PDB entry 8Q2N | electron microscopy, 2.98 A resolution | chains D and I of the 10 polymer chains in the assembly

# Chain D
Protein: CRISPR-associated endoribonuclease Cas2
From: Streptococcus thermophilus DGCC 7710
Notes: EC 3.1.-.-
Reference sequence: G3ECR3 (CAS2_STRTR); numbering as in UniProt (aligned over 1-114)
Amino-acid sequence (114 residues; row label = number of the first residue in the row):
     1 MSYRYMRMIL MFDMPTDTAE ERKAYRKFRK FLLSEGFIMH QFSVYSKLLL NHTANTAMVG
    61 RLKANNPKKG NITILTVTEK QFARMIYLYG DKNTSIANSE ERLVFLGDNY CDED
Not modelled in the structure: 1-3, 112-114
Metal / ion sites: Mg2+: Phe12, Asp13, Ser43 (shared with 1 residue of chain G)

# Chain I
Molecule: Integration target, chain I
Sequence (48 nucleotides; row label = number of the first residue in the row; numbers below 1 keep their minus sign (DT-5 is residue -5)):
    -5 TACGAGGTTT TGGAACCATT CGAAACAACA CAGCTCTAAA ACCTCGTA

# Interface between chain D and chain I
Contacting residue pairs - 9 pairs, chain D then chain I:
  Met6(D) - DA21(I)  phosphate contact
  His52(D) - DA21(I)  salt bridge to the phosphate
  His52(D) - DA22(I)  base contact
  Thr78(D) - DC20(I)  hydrogen bond to the phosphate
  Thr78(D) - DA21(I)  phosphate contact
  Lys80(D) - DA19(I)  salt bridge to the phosphate
  Lys80(D) - DC20(I)  phosphate contact
  Gln81(D) - DC20(I)  sugar contact
  Gln81(D) - DA21(I)  phosphate contact

# In short
Chain D and chain I form an interface of 5 and 4 residues respectively; the contacts include 1 hydrogen bond
and 2 salt bridges. Polar pairs include Thr78(D)-DC20(I), His52(D)-DA21(I) and Lys80(D)-DA19(I). Phe12(D),
Asp13(D) and Ser43(D) form the Mg2+ site.
Here chain D is CRISPR-associated endoribonuclease Cas2 (Streptococcus thermophilus DGCC 7710) and chain I is
Integration target, chain I. Entry 8Q2N (Cas1-Cas2 CRISPR integrase bound to prespacer and target DNA,
Streptococcus thermophilus DGCC 7710 CRISPR3 system) was determined by electron microscopy.
